9BLC - chains A and B of the 6 polymer chains in the assembly; structure by electron microscopy, 3.30 A resolution.

[Chain A]
Molecule: Guanine nucleotide-binding protein G(s) subunit alpha isoforms short
Organism: Homo sapiens
UniProtKB: P63092 (GNAS2_HUMAN); residues 1-394 here = UniProt positions 1-394
Sequence (394 residues; row label = number of the first residue in the row):
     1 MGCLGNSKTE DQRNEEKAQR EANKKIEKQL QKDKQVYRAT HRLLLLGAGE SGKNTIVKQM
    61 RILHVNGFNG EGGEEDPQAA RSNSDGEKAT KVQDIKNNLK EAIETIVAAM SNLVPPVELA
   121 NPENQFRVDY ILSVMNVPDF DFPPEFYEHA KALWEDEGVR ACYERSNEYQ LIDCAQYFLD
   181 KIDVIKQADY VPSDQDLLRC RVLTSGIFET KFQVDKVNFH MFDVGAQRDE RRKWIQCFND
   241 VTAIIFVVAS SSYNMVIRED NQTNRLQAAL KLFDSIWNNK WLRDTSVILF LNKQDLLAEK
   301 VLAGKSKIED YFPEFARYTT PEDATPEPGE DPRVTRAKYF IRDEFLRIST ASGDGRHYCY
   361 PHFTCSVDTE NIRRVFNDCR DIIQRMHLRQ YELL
Unresolved in the structure: 1-10, 61-203, 251-263
Sequence notes: engineered mutation Asn54 (Ser in P63092), Ala226 (Gly in P63092), Ala268 (Glu in P63092), Lys271 (Asn in P63092), Asp274 (Lys in P63092), Lys280 (Arg in P63092), Asp284 (Thr in P63092), Thr285 (Ile in P63092), Ser366 (Ala in P63092)

[Chain B]
Molecule: Guanine nucleotide-binding protein G(I)/G(S)/G(T) subunit beta-1
Organism: Homo sapiens
UniProtKB: P62873 (GBB1_HUMAN); residues 2-340 here = UniProt positions 2-340
Sequence (350 residues; numbered -9 to 340; the number before each row is that of its first residue; numbers below 1 keep their minus sign (Met-9 is residue -9)):
    -9 MHHHHHHGSS GSELDQLRQE AEQLKNQIRD ARKACADATL SQITNNIDPV GRIQMRTRRT
    51 LRGHLAKIYA MHWGTDSRLL VSASQDGKLI IWDSYTTNKV HAIPLRSSWV MTCAYAPSGN
   111 YVACGGLDNI CSIYNLKTRE GNVRVSRELA GHTGYLSCCR FLDDNQIVTS SGDTTCALWD
   171 IETGQQTTTF TGHTGDVMSL SLAPDTRLFV SGACDASAKL WDVREGMCRQ TFTGHESDIN
   231 AICFFPNGNA FATGSDDATC RLFDLRADQE LMTYSHDNII CGITSVSFSK SGRLLLAGYD
   291 DFNCNVWDAL KADRAGVLAG HDNRVSCLGV TDDGMAVATG SWDSFLKIWN
Unresolved in the structure: -9 to 1
Sequence notes: expression tag (-9 to 1)
Swiss-Prot annotation at these positions:
  - modified residue: Ser2 (N-acetylserine), His266 (Phosphohistidine)
  - natural variant: Leu30 (L30F: In MRD42; uncertain significance), Arg52 (R52G: In MRD42), Gly64 (G64V: In MRD42), Asp76 (D76E: In MRD42; D76G: In MRD42), Gly77 (G77S: In MRD42), Lys78 (K78R: In MRD42), Ile80 (I80N: In MRD42; I80T: In MRD42), His91 (H91R: In MRD42; uncertain significance), Ala92 (A92T: In MRD42), Pro94 (P94S: In MRD42), Leu95 (L95P: In MRD42), Arg96 (R96L: In MRD42), 5 further natural variant entries in UniProt

[How chain A and chain B interact]
Residue-residue contacts - 55 pairs, chain A then chain B:
  Gln19(A) with Asp83(B), hydrogen bond; Thr86(B), hydrogen bond; Asn88(B), hydrogen bond
  Asn23(A) with Asn88(B), hydrogen bond; Lys89(B), hydrogen bond (side chain-backbone)
  Ile26(A) with Lys89(B); Val90(B); His91(B); Ala92(B), hydrophobic
  Glu27(A) with Lys89(B), salt bridge
  Leu30(A) with Gly53(B); Lys78(B); Lys89(B)
  Asp33(A) with Lys78(B), salt bridge
  Lys34(A) with Leu55(B)
  Tyr37(A) with Leu55(B), hydrophobic; Ala56(B); Asp76(B)
  Arg38(A) with Leu55(B)
  Ser205(A) with Asn119(B)
  Gly206(A) with Leu117(B); Asn119(B)
  Ile207(A) with Leu117(B), hydrogen bond (backbone-backbone)
  Phe222(A) with Trp99(B)
  Ala226(A) with Thr143(B)
  Gln227(A) with Leu117(B); Asn119(B); Tyr145(B), hydrogen bond (side chain-backbone)
  Arg228(A) with Thr164(B); Asp186(B), salt bridge
  Arg232(A) with Cys204(B), hydrogen bond (side chain-backbone); Asp228(B), salt bridge
  Lys233(A) with Tyr145(B); Met188(B); Cys204(B); Asp228(B), salt bridge; Asn230(B), hydrogen bond; Asp246(B), salt bridge
  Trp234(A) with Leu117(B), hydrophobic
  Gln236(A) with Tyr59(B); Arg314(B)
  Cys237(A) with Lys57(B), hydrogen bond (backbone-side chain); Tyr59(B), hydrogen bond; Gln75(B); Trp99(B); Met101(B), hydrophobic
  Phe238(A) with Trp99(B), hydrophobic; Leu117(B), hydrophobic
  Asn239(A) with Lys57(B), hydrogen bond; Trp332(B)
  Asp240(A) with Lys57(B), salt bridge; Trp99(B)
  Trp281(A) with Asp290(B); Arg314(B); Trp332(B), hydrophobic
Interface residues without a listed pair, chain A (31 interface residues in all): Ala22, Arg42, Thr204, Glu230, Val241, Lys280
Interface residues without a listed pair, chain B (39 interface residues in all): Arg68, Ile80, Thr87, Asp118, Gly144, Gly162, Asp163, Thr184

[In short]
31 residues of chain A and 39 residues of chain B are in contact, with 12 hydrogen bonds and 7 salt bridges.
Polar contacts include Glu27(A)-Lys89(B), Asp33(A)-Lys78(B) and Arg228(A)-Asp186(B).
Here chain A is Guanine nucleotide-binding protein G(s) subunit alpha isoforms short and chain B is Guanine
nucleotide-binding protein G(I)/G(S)/G(T) subunit beta-1, both from Homo sapiens. Entry 9BLC (Human Calcitonin
Receptor in Complex with Gs and Cagrilintide Backbone (non-acylated) in CT-like conformation) was determined
by electron microscopy, deposited together with 9BLB, 9BLW, 9BP3, 9BQ3, 9BTW, 9BUB and 3 further entries.
